PDB entry 7YU2 | X-ray diffraction, 1.21 A resolution | chains A and B

[Chain A (and B)]
Molecule: 6-aminohexanoate-oligomer endohydrolase
Notes: EC 3.5.1.117; chain B of this document is another copy of the same molecule, construct and numbering; everything in this record applies to it too
UniProt: Q79F77 (NYLC_FLASK); residue numbers follow UniProt; this construct covers 1-355
Sequence (355 residues; each row starts with the number of its first residue):
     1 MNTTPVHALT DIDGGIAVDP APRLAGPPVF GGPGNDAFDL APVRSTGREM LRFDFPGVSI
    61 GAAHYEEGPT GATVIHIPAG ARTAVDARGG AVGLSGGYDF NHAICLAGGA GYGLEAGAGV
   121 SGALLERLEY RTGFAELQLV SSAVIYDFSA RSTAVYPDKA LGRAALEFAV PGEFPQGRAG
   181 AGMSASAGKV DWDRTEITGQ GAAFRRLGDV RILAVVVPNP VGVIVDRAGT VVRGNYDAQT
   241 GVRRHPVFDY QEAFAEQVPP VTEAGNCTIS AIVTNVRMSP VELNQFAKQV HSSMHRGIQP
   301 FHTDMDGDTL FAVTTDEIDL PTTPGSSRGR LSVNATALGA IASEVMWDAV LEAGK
Not modelled in the structure: 1-18, 260-266 (chain B: 1-15, 261-266)
Construct notes: engineered mutation G122 (Asp in Q79F77), Y130 (His in Q79F77), C267 (Thr in Q79F77)

[Interface between chain A and chain B]
Contacting residue pairs (62; chain A residue first):
  F30(A) with R131(B); T132(B), hydrogen bond (backbone-backbone); G133(B)
  G31(A) with Y130(B); T132(B), hydrogen bond (backbone-side chain)
  G32(A) with Y130(B)
  G34(A) with Y130(B)
  D36(A) with Y130(B), hydrogen bond
  A91(A) with F134(B), hydrophobic
  V92(A) with Y98(B)
  L94(A) with S95(B); G96(B), hydrogen bond (backbone-backbone)
  S95(A) with L94(B); S95(B); L114(B)
  G96(A) with L94(B), hydrogen bond (backbone-backbone)
  Y98(A) with V92(B); G111(B); L114(B)
  A110(A) with L137(B), hydrophobic
  G111(A) with Y98(B)
  Y112(A) with S121(B); L125(B), hydrophobic; L137(B), hydrophobic; Q138(B), hydrogen bond (side chain-backbone)
  L114(A) with S95(B); Y98(B)
  E115(A) with A118(B); K159(B), salt bridge
  A118(A) with E115(B)
  S121(A) with Y112(B)
  G122(A) with Y156(B)
  L125(A) with Y112(B), hydrophobic
  Y130(A) with G31(B); G32(B); G34(B); A154(B)
  R131(A) with F30(B)
  T132(A) with F30(B), hydrogen bond (backbone-backbone); G31(B), hydrogen bond (side chain-backbone); Y146(B), hydrogen bond (backbone-side chain); F148(B); A154(B)
  G133(A) with F30(B); Y146(B)
  F134(A) with A91(B), hydrophobic; Y146(B), hydrogen bond (backbone-side chain)
  L137(A) with A110(B), hydrophobic; Y112(B), hydrophobic; Y146(B), hydrophobic
  Q138(A) with Y112(B), hydrogen bond (backbone-side chain)
  Y146(A) with T132(B), hydrogen bond (side chain-backbone); G133(B); F134(B), hydrogen bond (side chain-backbone); L137(B), hydrophobic
  F148(A) with T132(B)
  A154(A) with Y130(B); T132(B)
  Y156(A) with G122(B); L125(B), hydrophobic
  K159(A) with E115(B), salt bridge; Y156(B)
Interface residues without a listed pair, chain A (35 interface residues in all): N35, G93, E136
Interface residues without a listed pair, chain B (34 interface residues in all): G93, E126, E136

[In short]
35 residues of chain A face 34 of chain B across their interface; the contacts include 13 hydrogen bonds and 2
salt bridges. Among the polar pairs are E115(A)-K159(B), G31(A)-T132(B) and D36(A)-Y130(B).
Both chains are 6-aminohexanoate-oligomer endohydrolase. Entry 7YU2 (Structure of 6-aminohexanoate-oligomer
hydrolase NylC, D122G/H130Y/T267C mutant, hydroxylamine-treated) was determined by X-ray diffraction together
with 7YU1 from the same study.
